Entry 6KZ0 (X-ray diffraction, 2.40 A resolution); this record covers chains B and C of the 3 polymer chains in the assembly.

== Chain B ==
Name: GGVV H chain
From: Homo sapiens
Sequence (142 residues; row label = number of the first residue in the row; numbers below 1 keep their minus sign (Gly-2 is residue -2)):
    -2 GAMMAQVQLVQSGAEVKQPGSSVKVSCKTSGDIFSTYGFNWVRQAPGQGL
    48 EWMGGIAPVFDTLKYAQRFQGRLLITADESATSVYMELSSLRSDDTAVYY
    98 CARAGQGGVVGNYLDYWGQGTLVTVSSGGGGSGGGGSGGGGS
Unresolved in the structure: -2 to 3, 125-139
Disulfides: Cys24-Cys98

== Chain C ==
Name: GGVV L chain
From: Homo sapiens
Sequence (108 residues; row label = number of the first residue in the row):
     1 DIQMTQSPSSLSASVGDRVTITCRASQGISNYLAWYQQKPGKVPKLLIYA
    51 ASTLQSGVPSRFSGSGSGTDFTLTISSLQPEDVATYYCQKYNSAPLTFGQ
   101 GTKVDIKR
Unresolved in the structure: 108
Disulfides: Cys23-Cys88

== Interface between chain B and chain C ==
Contacting residue pairs - 36 pairs, chain B then chain C:
  Asn37(B) - Leu96(C)
  Val39(B) - Phe98(C)  hydrophobic
  Gln41(B) - Gln38(C)  hydrogen bond
  Gln41(B) - Tyr87(C)  hydrogen bond
  Gln45(B) - Tyr87(C)
  Gly46(B) - Tyr87(C)
  Leu47(B) - Pro44(C)  hydrophobic
  Leu47(B) - Tyr87(C)
  Leu47(B) - Phe98(C)
  Trp49(B) - Ala94(C)  hydrophobic
  Trp49(B) - Pro95(C)  hydrophobic
  Trp49(B) - Leu96(C)
  Trp49(B) - Phe98(C)
  Lys61(B) - Ala94(C)
  Gln64(B) - Asp1(C)
  Arg65(B) - Asp1(C)  salt bridge
  Arg65(B) - Pro95(C)
  Tyr97(B) - Gln38(C)
  Val107(B) - Leu96(C)
  Gly108(B) - Leu96(C)
  Asn109(B) - Tyr91(C)
  Tyr110(B) - Ala34(C)  hydrophobic
  Tyr110(B) - Tyr36(C)
  Tyr110(B) - Leu46(C)  hydrophobic
  Tyr110(B) - Tyr49(C)  hydrophobic
  Tyr110(B) - Tyr91(C)
  Leu111(B) - Tyr36(C)  hydrogen bond (backbone-side chain)
  Leu111(B) - Leu46(C)
  Leu111(B) - Gln89(C)
  Asp112(B) - Leu46(C)
  Asp112(B) - Gln55(C)
  Trp114(B) - Tyr36(C)  hydrophobic
  Trp114(B) - Val43(C)  hydrophobic
  Trp114(B) - Pro44(C)
  Gly115(B) - Val43(C)
  Gln116(B) - Val43(C)
Interface residues without a listed pair, chain B (21 interface residues in all): Glu48
Interface residues without a listed pair, chain C (18 interface residues in all): Lys42, Gln100

== Summary ==
Chain B and chain C form an interface of 21 and 18 residues respectively, with 3 hydrogen bonds and 1 salt
bridge. Polar contacts include Arg65(B)-Asp1(C), Gln41(B)-Gln38(C) and Gln41(B)-Tyr87(C).
Chain B is GGVV H chain and chain C is GGVV L chain, both from Homo sapiens; the structure, HRV14 3C in
complex with single chain antibody GGVV, was determined by X-ray diffraction.
